Entry 6LZE (X-ray diffraction, 1.50 A resolution); this record covers chain A.

# Chain A
Protein: 3C-like proteinase
Source organism: Severe acute respiratory syndrome coronavirus 2
Notes: EC 3.4.22.69
UniProt: P0DTD1 (R1AB_SARS2); residues 1-303 here correspond to UniProt positions 3264-3566 (UniProt number = residue number + 3263)
Chain sequence (303 residues; numbered 1 to 303; the number before each row is that of its first residue):
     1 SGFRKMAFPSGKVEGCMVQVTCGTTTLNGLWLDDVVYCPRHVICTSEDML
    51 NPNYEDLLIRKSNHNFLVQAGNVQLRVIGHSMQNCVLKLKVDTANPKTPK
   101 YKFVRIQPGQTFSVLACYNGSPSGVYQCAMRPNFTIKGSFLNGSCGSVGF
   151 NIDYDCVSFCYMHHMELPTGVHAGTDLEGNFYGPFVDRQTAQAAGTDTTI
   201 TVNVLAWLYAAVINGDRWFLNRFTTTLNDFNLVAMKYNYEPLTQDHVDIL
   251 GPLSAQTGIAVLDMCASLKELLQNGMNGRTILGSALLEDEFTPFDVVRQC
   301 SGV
Curated features (UniProtKB/Swiss-Prot):
  - active site: His-41 (For 3CL-PRO activity), Cys-145 (Nucleophile)
  - cross-link (Glycyl lysine isopeptide (Lys-Gly)): Lys-5 (interchain with G-Cter in ubiquitin), Lys-90 (interchain with G-Cter in ubiquitin)
Covalent attachments: compound FHR linked to Cys-145
Residues lining bound ligands: FHR (N-[(2S)-3-cyclohexyl-1-oxidanylidene-1-[[(2S)-1-oxidanylidene-3-[(3S)-2-oxidanylidenepyrrolidin-3-yl]propan-2-yl]amino]propan-2-yl]-1H-indole-2-carboxamide): Ser-1, His-41, Met-49, Tyr-54, Phe-140, Leu-141, Asn-142, Gly-143, Ser-144, His-163, His-164, Met-165, Glu-166, Leu-167, Pro-168, His-172, Asp-187, Arg-188, Gln-189
What the authors report for this chain:
  - catalytic residues: His-41, Cys-145
  - binding site for FHR: Thr-26, His-41, Cys-44, Met-49, Tyr-54, Phe-140, Asn-142, Gly-143, Cys-145, His-163, His-164, Met-165, Glu-166, Pro-168, Asp-187, Arg-188, Gln-189

# Summary
Covalently linked compound FHR: at Cys-145. UniProt lists active-site residues His-41 and Cys-145. From the
paper: catalytic residues His-41 and Cys-145; a binding site for FHR at Thr-26, His-41 and Cys-44 among
others.
Chain A is 3C-like proteinase (Severe acute respiratory syndrome coronavirus 2); the structure, The crystal
structure of COVID-19 main protease in complex with an inhibitor 11a, was determined by X-ray diffraction,
deposited together with 6M0K.
